PDB entry 1ULM | X-ray diffraction, 1.80 A resolution | chain A

== Chain A ==
Name: lectin-D2
From: Phytolacca americana
UniProt: P83790 (LED2_PHYAM); residues 1-82 here = UniProt positions 1-82
Chain sequence (82 residues; numbered 1 to 82; the number before each row is that of its first residue):
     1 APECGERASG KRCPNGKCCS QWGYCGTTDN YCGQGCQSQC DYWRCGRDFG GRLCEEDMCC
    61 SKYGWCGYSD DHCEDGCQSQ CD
UniProt features mapped onto this chain:
  - binding site (a carbohydrate): Ser-20, Trp-22, Tyr-24, Tyr-31, Trp-43, Ser-61, Tyr-63, Trp-65, His-72
Cystine bridges: Cys-4/Cys-19, Cys-13/Cys-25, Cys-18/Cys-32, Cys-36/Cys-40, Cys-45/Cys-60, Cys-54/Cys-66, Cys-59/Cys-73, Cys-77/Cys-81

== In short ==
From UniProt: 9 carbohydrate-binding residues.
Chain A is lectin-D2 (Phytolacca americana); the structure, Crystal Structure of Pokeweed Lectin-D2 complexed
with tri-N-acetylchitotriose, was determined by X-ray diffraction together with 1ULK from the same study.
